PDB entry 9GJP | electron microscopy, 3.40 A resolution | chains D and E of the 15 polymer chains in the assembly

== Chain D ==
Name: Origin recognition complex subunit 4
Source organism: Saccharomyces cerevisiae
UniProt: P54791 (ORC4_YEAST); residues 1-529 here = UniProt positions 1-529
Amino-acid sequence (529 residues; numbered 1 to 529; the number before each row is that of its first residue):
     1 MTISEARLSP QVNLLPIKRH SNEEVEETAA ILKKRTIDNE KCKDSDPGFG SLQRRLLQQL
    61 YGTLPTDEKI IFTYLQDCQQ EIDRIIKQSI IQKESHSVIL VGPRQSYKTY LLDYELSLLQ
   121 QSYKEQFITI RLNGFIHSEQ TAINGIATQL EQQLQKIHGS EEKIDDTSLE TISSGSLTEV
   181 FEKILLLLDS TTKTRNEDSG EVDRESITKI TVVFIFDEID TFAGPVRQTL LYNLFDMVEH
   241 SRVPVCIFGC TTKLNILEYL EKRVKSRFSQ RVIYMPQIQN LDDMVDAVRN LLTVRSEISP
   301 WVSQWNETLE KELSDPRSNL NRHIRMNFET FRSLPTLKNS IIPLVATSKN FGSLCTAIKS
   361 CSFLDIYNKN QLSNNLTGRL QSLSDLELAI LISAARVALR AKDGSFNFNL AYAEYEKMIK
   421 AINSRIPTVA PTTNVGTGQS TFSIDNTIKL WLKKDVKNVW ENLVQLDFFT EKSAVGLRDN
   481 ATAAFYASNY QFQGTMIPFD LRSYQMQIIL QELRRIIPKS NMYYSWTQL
Not modelled in the structure: 1-46, 160-176, 194-209, 432-447
UniProt features mapped onto this chain:
  - modified residue: Ser-9 (Phosphoserine)
Ligand contacts: ATP (adenosine-5'-triphosphate): Tyr-61, Gly-62, Thr-63, Gly-102, Pro-103, Arg-104, Gln-105, Tyr-107, Lys-108, Thr-109, Tyr-110, Asp-113, Glu-218, Cys-250, Thr-252, Pro-335, Lys-338

== Chain E ==
Name: Origin recognition complex subunit 5
Source organism: Saccharomyces cerevisiae
UniProt: P50874 (ORC5_YEAST); numbering as in UniProt (aligned over 1-479)
Amino-acid sequence (479 residues; numbered 1 to 479; the number before each row is that of its first residue):
     1 MNVTTPEVAF REYQTNCLAS YISADPDITP SNLILQGYSG TGKTYTLKKY FNANPNLHAV
    61 WLEPVELVSW KPLLQAIART VQYKLKTLYP NIPTTDYDPL QVEEPFLLVK TLHNIFVQYE
   121 SLQEKTCLFL ILDGFDSLQD LDAALFNKYI KLNELLPKDS KINIKFIYTM LETSFLQRYS
   181 THCIPTVMFP RYNVDEVSTI LVMSRCGELM EDSCLRKRII EEQITDCTDD QFQNVAANFI
   241 HLIVQAFHSY TGNDIFALND LIDFKWPKYV SRITKENIFE PLALYKSAIK LFLSTDDNLS
   301 ENGQGESAIT TNRDDLENSQ TYDLSIISKY LLIASYICSY LEPRYDASIF SRKTRIIQGR
   361 AAYGRRKKKE VNPRYLQPSL FAIERLLAIF QAIFPIQGKA ESGSLSALRE ESLMKANIEV
   421 FQNLSELHTL KLIATTMNKN IDYLSPKVRW KVNVPWEIIK EISESVHFNI SDYFSDIHE
Not modelled in the structure: 301-319, 354-372, 396-411, 475-479
UniProt features mapped onto this chain:
  - binding site (ATP): Gly-37 to Thr-44
Ligand contacts: ATP (adenosine-5'-triphosphate): Val-8, Ala-9, Tyr-38, Ser-39, Gly-40, Thr-41, Gly-42, Lys-43, Thr-44, Tyr-45, Leu-171, Tyr-192, Ile-200, Ile-255, Phe-256

== Chain D / chain E interface ==
Contacting residue pairs (91; chain D residue first):
  Gln-58(D) with Asp-25(E), hydrogen bond; Ile-28(E)
  Tyr-61(D) with Tyr-21(E); Ile-28(E); Pro-30(E)
  Thr-63(D) with Asp-27(E), hydrogen bond (side chain-backbone)
  Arg-104(D) with His-182(E)
  Gln-105(D) with Thr-181(E); His-182(E), hydrogen bond (side chain-backbone); Cys-183(E)
  Asp-113(D) with Lys-158(E), salt bridge
  Asn-133(D) with Lys-151(E)
  Ile-136(D) with Lys-148(E); Leu-152(E), hydrophobic; Leu-155(E), hydrophobic
  His-137(D) with Phe-106(E); Leu-155(E)
  Ser-138(D) with Glu-104(E), hydrogen bond
  Thr-141(D) with Glu-104(E); Phe-106(E)
  Asn-144(D) with Phe-106(E)
  Gly-145(D) with Phe-106(E)
  Thr-148(D) with Phe-106(E)
  Gln-152(D) with His-113(E), hydrogen bond
  Lys-156(D) with Glu-120(E), salt bridge
  Asp-217(D) with Lys-151(E)
  Thr-336(D) with Cys-183(E), hydrogen bond
  Asn-339(D) with Tyr-21(E); Cys-183(E), hydrogen bond (side chain-backbone); Ile-184(E); Pro-185(E)
  Pro-343(D) with Tyr-21(E)
  Ala-346(D) with Ser-20(E)
  Ile-366(D) with Tyr-13(E), hydrophobic
  Tyr-367(D) with Tyr-13(E)
  Asn-370(D) with Tyr-13(E); Met-188(E)
  Gln-371(D) with Thr-186(E); Met-188(E)
  Ser-373(D) with Met-188(E); Pro-190(E)
  Asn-374(D) with Gln-36(E); Tyr-38(E); Thr-173(E); Met-188(E); Phe-189(E), hydrogen bond (side chain-backbone); Pro-190(E)
  Arg-379(D) with Tyr-38(E), hydrogen bond; Thr-173(E), hydrogen bond
  Ser-382(D) with Arg-191(E); Asn-253(E), hydrogen bond (backbone-side chain)
  Ser-384(D) with His-248(E); Ser-249(E)
  Leu-386(D) with Ser-249(E)
  Glu-387(D) with Gly-252(E)
  Asn-407(D) with Tyr-375(E), hydrogen bond (side chain-backbone)
  Asn-409(D) with Tyr-375(E)
  Leu-410(D) with Tyr-375(E), hydrophobic
  Ala-413(D) with Tyr-375(E)
  Trp-451(D) with Ala-246(E); Ser-249(E)
  Lys-453(D) with Glu-457(E), salt bridge
  Asp-455(D) with Tyr-250(E); Thr-295(E), hydrogen bond
  Asn-458(D) with Tyr-250(E), hydrogen bond
  Val-459(D) with Ser-249(E); Tyr-250(E)
  Asn-462(D) with Thr-251(E), hydrogen bond (side chain-backbone); Gly-252(E)
  Gln-465(D) with Tyr-38(E)
  Leu-466(D) with Arg-191(E)
  Asp-467(D) with Tyr-38(E), hydrogen bond
  Leu-477(D) with Leu-141(E); Ala-143(E), hydrophobic; Phe-175(E), hydrophobic; Arg-178(E), hydrogen bond (backbone-side chain)
  Arg-478(D) with Asp-142(E); Ala-143(E), hydrogen bond (backbone-backbone)
  Asp-479(D) with Asp-142(E); Ala-143(E); Ala-144(E), hydrogen bond (backbone-backbone); Arg-178(E), salt bridge
  Asn-480(D) with Asp-142(E)
  Ala-481(D) with Asp-142(E), hydrogen bond (backbone-side chain)
  Ala-484(D) with Leu-141(E)
  Ser-488(D) with Asp-140(E)
  Pro-498(D) with Asn-453(E)
  Leu-501(D) with Tyr-375(E); Leu-376(E); Gln-377(E); Pro-378(E)
Other interface residues (no listed pair), chain D (63 interface residues in all): Arg-54, Leu-57, Gln-120, Phe-135, Gln-140, Phe-363, Lys-454, Gln-491, Ile-497
Other interface residues (no listed pair), chain E (63 interface residues in all): Gly-37, Ser-39, Pro-105, Val-109, Asn-147, Glu-154, Asp-159, Val-187, Asp-297, Asn-298, Arg-374, Asn-438, Lys-451

== Summary ==
The chain D/chain E interface involves 63 residues from each chain; the contacts include 20 hydrogen bonds and
4 salt bridges. Among the polar pairs are Asp-113(D)/Lys-158(E), Lys-156(D)/Glu-120(E) and
Lys-453(D)/Glu-457(E). Chain D binds ATP. Ligands of chain E: ATP.
Here chain D is Origin recognition complex subunit 4 and chain E is Origin recognition complex subunit 5, both
from Saccharomyces cerevisiae. Entry 9GJP (OCCM maturation intermediate stalled with an Arginine Finger
mutation in Mcm5: Conformer 2) was determined by electron microscopy, deposited together with 9GJW and 9GM5.
